PDB entry 3K1F | X-ray diffraction, 4.30 A resolution (low resolution: residue-level contacts below are approximate; hydrogen-bond / salt-bridge calls are withheld) | chains B and J of the 13 polymer chains in the assembly

Chain B:
Name: DNA-directed RNA polymerase II subunit RPB2
Source organism: Saccharomyces cerevisiae
Notes: EC 2.7.7.6
UniProtKB: P08518 (RPB2_YEAST); residues 1-1224 here = UniProt positions 1-1224
Chain sequence (1224 residues; row label = number of the first residue in the row):
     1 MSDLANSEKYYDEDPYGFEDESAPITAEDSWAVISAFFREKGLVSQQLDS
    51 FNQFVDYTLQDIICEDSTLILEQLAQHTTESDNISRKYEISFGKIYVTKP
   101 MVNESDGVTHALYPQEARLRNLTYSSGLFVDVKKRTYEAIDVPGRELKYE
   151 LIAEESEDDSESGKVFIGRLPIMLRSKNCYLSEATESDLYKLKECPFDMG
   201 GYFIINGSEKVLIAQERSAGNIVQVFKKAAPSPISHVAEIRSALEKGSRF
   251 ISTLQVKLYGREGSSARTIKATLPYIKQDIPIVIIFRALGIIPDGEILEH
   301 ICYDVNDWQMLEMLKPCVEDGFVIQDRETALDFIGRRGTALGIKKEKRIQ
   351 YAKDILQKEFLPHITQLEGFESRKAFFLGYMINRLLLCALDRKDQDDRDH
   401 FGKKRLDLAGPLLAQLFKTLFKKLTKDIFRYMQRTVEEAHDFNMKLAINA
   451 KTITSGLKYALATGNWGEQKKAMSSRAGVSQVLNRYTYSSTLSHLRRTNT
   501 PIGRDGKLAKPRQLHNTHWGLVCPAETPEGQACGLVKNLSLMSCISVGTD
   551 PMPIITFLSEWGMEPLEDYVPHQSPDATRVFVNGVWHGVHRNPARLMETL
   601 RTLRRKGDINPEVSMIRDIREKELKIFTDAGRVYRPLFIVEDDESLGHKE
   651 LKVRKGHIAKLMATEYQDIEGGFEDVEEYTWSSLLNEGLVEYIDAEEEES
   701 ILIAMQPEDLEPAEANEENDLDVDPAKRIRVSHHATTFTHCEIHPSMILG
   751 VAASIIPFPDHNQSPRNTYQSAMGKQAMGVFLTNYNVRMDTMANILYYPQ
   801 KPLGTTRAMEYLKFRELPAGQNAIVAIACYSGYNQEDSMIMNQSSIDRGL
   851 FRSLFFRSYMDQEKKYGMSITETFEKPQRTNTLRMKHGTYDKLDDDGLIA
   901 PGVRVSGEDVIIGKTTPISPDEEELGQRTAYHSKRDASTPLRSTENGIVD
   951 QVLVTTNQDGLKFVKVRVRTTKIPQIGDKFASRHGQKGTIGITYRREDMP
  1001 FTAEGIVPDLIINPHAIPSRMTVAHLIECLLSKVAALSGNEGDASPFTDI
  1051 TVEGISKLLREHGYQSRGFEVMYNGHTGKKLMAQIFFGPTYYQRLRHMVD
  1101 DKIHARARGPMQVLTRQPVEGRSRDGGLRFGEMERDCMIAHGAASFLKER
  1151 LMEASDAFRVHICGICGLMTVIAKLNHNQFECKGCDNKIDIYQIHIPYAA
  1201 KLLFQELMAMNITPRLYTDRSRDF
Not modelled in the structure: 1-19, 71-89, 135-163, 337-344, 438-445, 471, 503-507, 669-677, 716-721
Metal / ion sites: Zn2+: C1163, C1166, C1182, C1185

Chain J:
Name: DNA-directed RNA polymerases I, II, and III subunit RPABC5
Source organism: Saccharomyces cerevisiae
Notes: EC 2.7.7.6
UniProtKB: P22139 (RPAB5_YEAST); residues 1-70 here = UniProt positions 1-70
Chain sequence (70 residues; row label = number of the first residue in the row):
     1 MIVPVRCFSCGKVVGDKWESYLNLLQEDELDEGTALSRLGLKRYCCRRMI
    51 LTHVDLIEKFLRYNPLEKRD
Not modelled in the structure: 66-70
Metal / ion sites: Zn2+: C7, C10, C45, C46
UniProt features mapped onto this chain:
  - binding site (Zn(2+)): C7, C10, C45, C46
  - cross-link: K59 (Glycyl lysine isopeptide (Lys-Gly) (interchain with G-Cter in ubiquitin))

Interface between chain B and chain J:
Pairs across the interface - 69 pairs, chain B then chain J:
  E186(B) - K59(J)
  E186(B) - R62(J)
  S187(B) - R62(J)
  Y190(B) - K59(J)
  Y190(B) - R62(J)
  Y190(B) - Y63(J)
  K193(B) - Y63(J)
  K193(B) - N64(J)
  E194(B) - Y63(J)
  C195(B) - Y63(J)
  P196(B) - Y63(J)
  F197(B) - K59(J)
  V780(B) - L56(J)
  T783(B) - K59(J)
  T783(B) - Y63(J)
  N784(B) - Y63(J)
  Y785(B) - M1(J)
  Y785(B) - F60(J)
  Y797(B) - M1(J)
  Y798(B) - M1(J)
  Y798(B) - I2(J)
  Y798(B) - P4(J)
  Y798(B) - F8(J)
  P799(B) - M1(J)
  P799(B) - V54(J)
  P799(B) - L56(J)
  Q800(B) - R48(J)
  Q800(B) - M49(J)
  Q800(B) - T52(J)
  K801(B) - L51(J)
  K801(B) - T52(J)
  K801(B) - V54(J)
  R815(B) - V54(J)
  E816(B) - V54(J)
  P818(B) - V54(J)
  Q821(B) - F8(J)
  N822(B) - R48(J)
  N822(B) - T52(J)
  I824(B) - Y44(J)
  I824(B) - R48(J)
  S845(B) - F8(J)
  S845(B) - S9(J)
  R848(B) - R6(J)
  R848(B) - C7(J)
  R848(B) - F8(J)
  R848(B) - G11(J)
  G849(B) - F8(J)
  L850(B) - F8(J)
  L850(B) - R48(J)
  R996(B) - S9(J)
  R996(B) - C10(J)
  I1006(B) - R43(J)
  I1006(B) - Y44(J)
  V1007(B) - S9(J)
  D1009(B) - S9(J)
  D1009(B) - R48(J)
  K1033(B) - Y44(J)
  A1035(B) - L51(J)
  A1036(B) - R47(J)
  L1037(B) - Y44(J)
  L1037(B) - R47(J)
  S1038(B) - G33(J)
  G1039(B) - E32(J)
  G1039(B) - G33(J)
  G1039(B) - L51(J)
  N1040(B) - E32(J)
  Y1064(B) - Y44(J)
  E1070(B) - Y44(J)
  F1087(B) - Y44(J)
Other interface residues (no listed pair), chain B (49 interface residues in all): L796, L803, A823, N842, T1002, E1004, G1088, P1089
Other interface residues (no listed pair), chain J (28 interface residues in all): D31, L36, C45

In short:
49 residues of chain B and 28 residues of chain J are in contact. The Zn2+ site is built by C1163(B),
C1166(B), C1182(B) and C1185(B). UniProt lists 4 Zn2+-binding residues on chain J.
Here chain B is DNA-directed RNA polymerase II subunit RPB2 and chain J is DNA-directed RNA polymerases I, II,
and III subunit RPABC5, both from Saccharomyces cerevisiae. Entry 3K1F (Crystal structure of RNA Polymerase II
in complex with TFIIB) was determined by X-ray diffraction.
